1VF5 - chains O and R of the 16 polymer chains in the assembly; structure by X-ray diffraction, 3.00 A resolution.

Chain O:
Name: Subunit IV
Source organism: Mastigocladus laminosus
UniProt: P83792 (PETD_MASLA); residue numbers follow UniProt; this construct covers 1-160
Amino-acid sequence (160 residues; row label = number of the first residue in the row):
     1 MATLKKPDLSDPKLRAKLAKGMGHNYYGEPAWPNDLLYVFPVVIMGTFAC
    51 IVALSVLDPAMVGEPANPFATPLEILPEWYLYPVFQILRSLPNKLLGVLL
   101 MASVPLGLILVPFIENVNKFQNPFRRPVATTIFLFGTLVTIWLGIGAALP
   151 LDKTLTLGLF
Unresolved in the structure: 1-17, 156-160
Residues lining bound ligands:
  - beta-carotene (BCR): Val-43, Gly-46, Thr-47, Cys-50
  - chlorophyll a (CLA): Tyr-80, Pro-83, Val-84, Ile-87, Leu-100, Met-101, Val-104, Pro-105, Leu-106, Leu-108, Ile-132, Phe-133, Phe-135, Gly-136, Thr-137, Val-139, Thr-140
  - heme (HEM): Leu-36, Val-39, Phe-40, Val-43, Ile-44
  - dioleoyl-phosphatidylcholine (OPC; (7R,17E)-4-hydroxy-N,N,N,7-tetramethyl-7-[(8E)-octadec-8-enoyloxy]-10-oxo-3,5,9-trioxa-4-phosphaheptacos-17-en-1-aminium 4-oxide): Asn-34, Asp-35, Tyr-38
  - tridecyl-stigmatellin (TDS; 8-hydroxy-5,7-dimethoxy-3-methyl-2-tridecyl-4H-chromen-4-one): Pro-77, Leu-81, Phe-85, Leu-88
From the paper describing this entry:
  - binding site for heme: Phe-40, Ile-44

Chain R:
Name: Protein pet L
Source organism: Mastigocladus laminosus
UniProt: P83795 (PETL_MASLA); numbering as in UniProt (aligned over 1-32)
Amino-acid sequence (32 residues; numbered 1 to 32; the number before each row is that of its first residue):
     1 MILGAVFYIVFIALFFGIAVGIIFAIKSIKLI
Residues lining bound ligands: beta-carotene (BCR): Val-10, Ala-13, Leu-14, Phe-16, Gly-17, Val-20, Phe-24

How chain O and chain R interact:
Pairs across the interface (23; chain O residue first):
  Asp-58(O) / Ile-2(R)
  Leu-76(O) / Met-1(R)  hydrophobic
  Trp-79(O) / Met-1(R)
  Trp-79(O) / Leu-3(R)
  Trp-79(O) / Gly-4(R)
  Trp-79(O) / Phe-7(R)  hydrophobic
  Trp-79(O) / Tyr-8(R)  hydrophobic
  Tyr-80(O) / Phe-7(R)
  Tyr-82(O) / Tyr-8(R)
  Phe-120(O) / Lys-30(R)
  Gln-121(O) / Lys-30(R)
  Asn-122(O) / Ile-26(R)  hydrogen bond (side chain-backbone)
  Asn-122(O) / Lys-30(R)
  Phe-124(O) / Ile-22(R)
  Phe-124(O) / Ile-23(R)
  Phe-124(O) / Ile-26(R)  hydrophobic
  Phe-124(O) / Lys-27(R)
  Arg-125(O) / Ile-26(R)  hydrogen bond (side chain-backbone)
  Arg-125(O) / Lys-27(R)
  Arg-125(O) / Lys-30(R)
  Phe-133(O) / Phe-15(R)  hydrophobic
  Thr-137(O) / Phe-15(R)
  Ile-141(O) / Phe-11(R)  hydrophobic
Interface residues without a listed pair, chain O (14 interface residues in all): Gly-144

In short:
14 residues of chain O and 13 residues of chain R are in contact; the contacts include 2 hydrogen bonds. Polar
contacts include Asn-122(O)/Ile-26(R) and Arg-125(O)/Ile-26(R). Beta-carotene is bound between chain O and
chain R. Ligands of chain O: heme, tridecyl-stigmatellin, chlorophyll a and dioleoyl-phosphatidylcholine. The
paper reports a binding site for heme at Phe-40(O) and Ile-44(O).
Chain O is Subunit IV and chain R is Protein pet L, both from Mastigocladus laminosus; the structure, Crystal
Structure of Cytochrome b6f Complex from M.laminosus, was determined by X-ray diffraction.
